Entry 1ARM (X-ray diffraction, 1.76 A resolution); this record covers chain A.

[Chain A]
Name: Hg-carboxypeptidase a=alpha= (cox)
From: Bos taurus
Notes: EC 3.4.17.1
UniProt: P00730 (CBPA1_BOVIN); residues 1-309 here correspond to UniProt positions 111-419 (UniProt number = residue number + 110)
Chain sequence (309 residues; row label = number of the first residue in the row):
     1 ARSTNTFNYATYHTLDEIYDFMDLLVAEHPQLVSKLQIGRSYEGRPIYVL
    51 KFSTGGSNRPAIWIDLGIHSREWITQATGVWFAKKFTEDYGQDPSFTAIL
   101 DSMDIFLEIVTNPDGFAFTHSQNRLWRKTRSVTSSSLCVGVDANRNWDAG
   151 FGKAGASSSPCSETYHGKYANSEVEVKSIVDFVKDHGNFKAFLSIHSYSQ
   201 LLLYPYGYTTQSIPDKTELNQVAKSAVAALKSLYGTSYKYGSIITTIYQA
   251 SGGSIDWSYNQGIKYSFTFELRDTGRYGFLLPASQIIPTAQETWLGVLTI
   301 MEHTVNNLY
Disordered / not traced: 308-309
Disulfides: Cys138-Cys161
Ion coordination: Hg2+ site 1: Glu28, His29, Lys84, Thr87; Hg2+ site 2 near His29 (its only coordinating residue here); Hg2+ site 3: His69, Glu72, His196 (together with 2-amino-2-hydroxymethyl-propane-1,3-diol); Cu ion near Glu270 (its only coordinating residue here)
Curated features (UniProtKB/Swiss-Prot):
  - active site: Glu270 (Proton donor/acceptor)
  - binding site (substrate): His69 to Glu72, Arg127, Asn144, Arg145, Ser197, Tyr198, Tyr248
  - binding site (Zn(2+)): His69, Glu72, His196

[In short]
The Hg2+ site 1 is built by Glu28, His29, Lys84 and Thr87. His69, Glu72 and His196 form the Hg2+ site 3.
UniProt lists active-site residue Glu270, 10 substrate-binding residues and 3 Zn2+-binding residues.
Chain A is Hg-carboxypeptidase a=alpha= (cox) (Bos taurus); the structure, Carboxypeptidase A with Zn replaced
by hg, was determined by X-ray diffraction (same publication as 1YME and 1ARL).
